Entry 7AI5 (electron microscopy, 4.40 A resolution (low resolution: residue-level contacts below are approximate; hydrogen-bond / salt-bridge calls are withheld)); this record covers chains A and B of the 4 polymer chains in the assembly.

== Chain A (and B) ==
Protein: DNA mismatch repair protein MutS
Source organism: Escherichia coli
Notes: chain B of this document is another copy of the same molecule, construct and numbering; everything in this record applies to it too
Reference sequence: A0A037YGY1 (A0A037YGY1_ECOLX); numbering as in UniProt (aligned over 1-853)
Sequence (853 residues; numbered 1 to 853; the number before each row is that of its first residue):
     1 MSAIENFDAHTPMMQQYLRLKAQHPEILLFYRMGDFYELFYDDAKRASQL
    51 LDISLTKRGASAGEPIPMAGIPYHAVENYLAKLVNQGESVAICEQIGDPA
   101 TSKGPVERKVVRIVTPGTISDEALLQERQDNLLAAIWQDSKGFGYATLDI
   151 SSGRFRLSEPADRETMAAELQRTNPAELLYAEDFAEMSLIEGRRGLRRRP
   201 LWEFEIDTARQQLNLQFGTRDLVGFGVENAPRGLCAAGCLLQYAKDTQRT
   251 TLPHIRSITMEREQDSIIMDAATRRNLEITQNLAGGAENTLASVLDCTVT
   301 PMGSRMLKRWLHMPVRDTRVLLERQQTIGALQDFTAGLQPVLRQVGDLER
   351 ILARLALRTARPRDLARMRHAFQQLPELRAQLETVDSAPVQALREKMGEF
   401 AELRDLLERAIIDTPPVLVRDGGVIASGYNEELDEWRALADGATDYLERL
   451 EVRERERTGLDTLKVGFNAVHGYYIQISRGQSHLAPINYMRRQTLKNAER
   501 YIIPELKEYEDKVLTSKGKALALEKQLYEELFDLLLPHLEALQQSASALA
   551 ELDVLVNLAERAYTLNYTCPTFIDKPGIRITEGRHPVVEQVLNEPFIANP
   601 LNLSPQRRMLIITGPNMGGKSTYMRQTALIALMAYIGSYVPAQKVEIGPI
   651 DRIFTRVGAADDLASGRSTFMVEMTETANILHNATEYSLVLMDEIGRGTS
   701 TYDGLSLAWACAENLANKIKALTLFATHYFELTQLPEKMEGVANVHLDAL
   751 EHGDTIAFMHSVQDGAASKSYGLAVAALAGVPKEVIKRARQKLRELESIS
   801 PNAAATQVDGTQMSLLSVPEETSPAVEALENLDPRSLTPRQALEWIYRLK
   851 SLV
Disordered / not traced: 1, 659-669, 801-853
Differences from the reference sequence: engineered mutation Arg835 (Asp in A0A037YGY1)
Small-molecule neighbours: ATP (adenosine-5'-triphosphate): Val588, Leu592, Glu594, Pro595, Phe596, Ile597, Pro615, Asn616, Met617, Gly618, Gly619, Lys620, Ser621, Thr622, Glu694, His760

== How chain A and chain B interact ==
Pairs across the interface - 75 pairs, chain A then chain B:
  Pro615(A) - Thr699(B)
  Asn616(A) - Thr699(B)
  Phe670(A) - Tyr771(B)
  Met674(A) - Val781(B)
  Thr675(A) - Ala779(B)
  Ala678(A) - Ala779(B)
  Ala678(A) - Gly780(B)
  Ala678(A) - Val781(B)
  His682(A) - Pro782(B)
  Arg697(A) - Arg697(B)
  Gly698(A) - Asn616(B)
  Thr699(A) - Gly614(B)
  Thr699(A) - Asn616(B)
  Thr699(A) - Lys620(B)
  Thr699(A) - Ser770(B)
  Thr699(A) - Tyr771(B)
  Ser700(A) - His728(B)
  Ser700(A) - Tyr729(B)
  Ser700(A) - Phe730(B)
  Ser700(A) - Ser770(B)
  Thr701(A) - His728(B)
  Thr701(A) - Tyr729(B)
  Thr701(A) - Glu731(B)
  Tyr702(A) - Glu731(B)
  Tyr702(A) - Leu793(B)
  Tyr702(A) - Leu796(B)
  Asp703(A) - Ser770(B)
  Asp703(A) - Gly772(B)
  Asp703(A) - Leu773(B)
  Asp703(A) - Leu793(B)
  Leu705(A) - Leu796(B)
  Ser706(A) - Ala789(B)
  Ser706(A) - Lys792(B)
  Ser706(A) - Leu793(B)
  Ser706(A) - Leu796(B)
  Trp709(A) - Lys792(B)
  Ala710(A) - Arg788(B)
  Asn714(A) - Val785(B)
  His728(A) - Thr699(B)
  His728(A) - Thr701(B)
  Tyr729(A) - Thr701(B)
  Phe730(A) - Ser700(B)
  Phe730(A) - Thr701(B)
  Phe730(A) - Tyr702(B)
  Glu731(A) - Thr701(B)
  Glu731(A) - Tyr702(B)
  Ser770(A) - Asp703(B)
  Tyr771(A) - Phe670(B)
  Tyr771(A) - Thr699(B)
  Gly772(A) - Asp703(B)
  Leu773(A) - Asp703(B)
  Val775(A) - Phe670(B)
  Val775(A) - Met671(B)
  Val775(A) - Met674(B)
  Leu778(A) - Met671(B)
  Ala779(A) - Thr675(B)
  Ala779(A) - Ala678(B)
  Gly780(A) - Ala678(B)
  Gly780(A) - His682(B)
  Val781(A) - Ala678(B)
  Val781(A) - His682(B)
  Pro782(A) - Leu681(B)
  Pro782(A) - His682(B)
  Val785(A) - Leu681(B)
  Val785(A) - Asn714(B)
  Arg788(A) - Ala710(B)
  Arg788(A) - Glu713(B)
  Ala789(A) - Ser706(B)
  Lys792(A) - Trp709(B)
  Leu793(A) - Tyr702(B)
  Leu793(A) - Asp703(B)
  Leu793(A) - Ser706(B)
  Leu796(A) - Tyr702(B)
  Leu796(A) - Leu705(B)
  Glu797(A) - Tyr702(B)
Also at the interface, not in a pair above, chain A (50 interface residues in all): Met617, Met671, Leu681, Cys711, Glu713, Ile756, Ser768, Lys769, Ala776, Ser800
Also at the interface, not in a pair above, chain B (44 interface residues in all): Pro615, Leu707, Val775, Glu797

== In short ==
The interface between chain A and chain B involves 50 residues on one side and 44 on the other. Ligands of
chain A: ATP.
Chain A and chain B are both DNA mismatch repair protein MutS (Escherichia coli); the structure, MutS in
Scanning state, was determined by electron microscopy together with 7AI6, 7AI7, 7AIB and 7AIC from the same
study.
